Entry 6PXE (X-ray diffraction, 2.30 A resolution); this record covers chains R and B of the 4 polymer chains in the assembly.

# Chain R
Name: Antiholin
From: Enterobacteria phage T4
UniProtKB: P13304 (ANTIH_BPT4); residues 25-97 here = UniProt positions 25-97
Sequence (74 residues; each row starts with the number of its first residue):
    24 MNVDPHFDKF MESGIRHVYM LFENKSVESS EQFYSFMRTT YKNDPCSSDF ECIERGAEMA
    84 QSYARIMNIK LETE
Unresolved in the structure: 96-97
Cystine bridges: C69-C75
Sequence notes: initiating methionine (24)
Curated features (UniProtKB/Swiss-Prot):
  - mutagenesis: C69 (C69S: Complete loss of lysis), C75 (C75S: Complete loss of lysis)

# Chain B
Name: Holin
From: Escherichia phage vB_EcoM_NBG2
UniProtKB: A0A2U8QQK7 (A0A2U8QQK7_9CAUD); residue numbers follow UniProt; this construct covers 56-218
Sequence (164 residues; row label = number of the first residue in the row):
    55 MEYYKQSKYE TYSEIIEKER TARFESVALE QLQIVHISSE ADFSAVYSFR PKNLNYFVDI
   115 IAYEGKLPST ISEKSLGGYP VDKTMDEYTV HLNGRHYYSN SKFAFLPTKK PTPEINYMYS
   175 CPYFNLDNIY AGTITMYWYR NDHISNDRLE SICAQAARIL GRAK
Unresolved in the structure: 55-73
Sequence notes: initiating methionine (55)

# How chain R and chain B interact
Pairs across the interface (26):
  M24(R) with L146(B)
  N25(R) with N107(B), hydrogen bond (side chain-backbone); N109(B); Y142(B); L146(B); I183(B); Y184(B), hydrogen bond (backbone-backbone)
  V26(R) with N182(B)
  D27(R) with F178(B); N182(B), hydrogen bond (backbone-backbone)
  P28(R) with L146(B); N147(B); G148(B); F178(B)
  H29(R) with G148(B)
  F30(R) with N182(B)
  Y57(R) with N182(B)
  R61(R) with L180(B); N182(B)
  K65(R) with F178(B), hydrogen bond (side chain-backbone); N179(B), hydrogen bond (side chain-backbone); N182(B); G215(B); R216(B), hydrogen bond (backbone-side chain)
  N66(R) with R216(B)
  P68(R) with R212(B)
Interface residues without a listed pair, chain R (13 interface residues in all): Y64
Interface residues without a listed pair, chain B (16 interface residues in all): D181

# Overview
13 residues of chain R and 16 residues of chain B are in contact; the contacts include 6 hydrogen bonds. Among
the polar pairs are N25(R)-N107(B), K65(R)-F178(B) and K65(R)-N179(B). From UniProt: 2 mutagenesis sites on
chain R.
Chain R is Antiholin (Enterobacteria phage T4) and chain B is Holin (Escherichia phage vB_EcoM_NBG2); the
structure, Crystal structure of the complex between periplasmic domains of antiholin RI and holin T from T4
..., was determined by X-ray diffraction (same publication as 6PSH, 6PSK and 6PX4).
